PDB entry 6CF2 | X-ray diffraction, 3.00 A resolution | chains A and F of the 4 polymer chains in the assembly

== Chain A ==
Protein: Anti-Rev Antibody, heavy chain
Organism: Oryctolagus cuniculus
Notes: fragment: Fab single-chain variable fragment; antibody fragment or engineered binder
Amino-acid sequence (123 residues; row label = number of the first residue in the row):
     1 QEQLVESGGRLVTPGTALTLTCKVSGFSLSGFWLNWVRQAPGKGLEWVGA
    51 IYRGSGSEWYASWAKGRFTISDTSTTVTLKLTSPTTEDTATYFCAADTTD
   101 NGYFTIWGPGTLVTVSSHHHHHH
Not modelled in the structure: 117-123
Cystine bridges: Cys22-Cys94

== Chain F ==
Protein: Protein Rev
Organism: Human immunodeficiency virus 1
UniProt: Q76PP8 (Q76PP8_9HIV1); residue numbers follow UniProt; this construct covers 1-93
Amino-acid sequence (93 residues; each row starts with the number of its first residue):
     1 MAGRSGDSDEDLLKAVRLIKFLYQSNPPPNPEGTRQARRNRRRRWRERQR
    51 QIHSISERILSTYLGRSAEPVPLQLPPLERLTLDCNEDCGTSG
Not modelled in the structure: 1-9, 67-93
From the paper describing this entry:
  - binding site for the 35-nt RNA strand: Arg35, Gln36, Arg38, Arg39, Asn40, Arg44, Arg50
  - specificity-determining residues: Gln36, Asn40
  - conformationally variable residues: Trp45
  - specificity-determining residues: Glu47 (citing earlier work)
  - mutagenesis - E47A (10-fold): decreased binding to wild-type Stem IIB (citing earlier work)

== How chain A and chain F interact ==
Pairs across the interface - 13 pairs, chain A then chain F:
  Trp33(A) - Leu18(F)  hydrophobic
  Tyr52(A) - Leu18(F)  hydrophobic
  Tyr52(A) - Phe21(F)  hydrophobic
  Tyr52(A) - Leu22(F)  hydrophobic
  Gly54(A) - Phe21(F)
  Ser55(A) - Phe21(F)
  Glu58(A) - Lys14(F)  hydrogen bond (backbone-side chain)
  Trp59(A) - Asp11(F)
  Trp59(A) - Lys14(F)
  Trp59(A) - Ala15(F)
  Trp59(A) - Tyr63(F)
  Asp100(A) - Ile55(F)
  Asn101(A) - Ile55(F)
Interface residues without a listed pair, chain A (9 interface residues in all): Ser57

== In short ==
The interface between chain A and chain F involves 9 residues on one side and 8 on the other, with 1 hydrogen
bond. The hydrogen-bonded pair is Glu58(A)-Lys14(F). The paper reports a binding site for the 35-nt RNA strand
at Arg35(F), Gln36(F) and Arg38(F) among others; E47A of chain F reduces binding to wild-type Stem IIB.
Chain A is Anti-Rev Antibody, heavy chain (Oryctolagus cuniculus) and chain F is Protein Rev (Human
immunodeficiency virus 1); the structure, Crystal structure of HIV-1 Rev (residues 1-93)-RNA aptamer complex,
was determined by X-ray diffraction.
